Entry 3SUO (X-ray diffraction, 2.23 A resolution); this record covers chains A and T of the 3 polymer chains in the assembly.

# Chain A
Protein: DNA polymerase
From: Enterobacteria phage RB69
Notes: EC 2.7.7.7
Reference sequence: Q38087 (DPOL_BPR69); residue numbers follow UniProt; this construct covers 1-900
Amino-acid sequence (900 residues; numbered 1 to 900; the number before each row is that of its first residue):
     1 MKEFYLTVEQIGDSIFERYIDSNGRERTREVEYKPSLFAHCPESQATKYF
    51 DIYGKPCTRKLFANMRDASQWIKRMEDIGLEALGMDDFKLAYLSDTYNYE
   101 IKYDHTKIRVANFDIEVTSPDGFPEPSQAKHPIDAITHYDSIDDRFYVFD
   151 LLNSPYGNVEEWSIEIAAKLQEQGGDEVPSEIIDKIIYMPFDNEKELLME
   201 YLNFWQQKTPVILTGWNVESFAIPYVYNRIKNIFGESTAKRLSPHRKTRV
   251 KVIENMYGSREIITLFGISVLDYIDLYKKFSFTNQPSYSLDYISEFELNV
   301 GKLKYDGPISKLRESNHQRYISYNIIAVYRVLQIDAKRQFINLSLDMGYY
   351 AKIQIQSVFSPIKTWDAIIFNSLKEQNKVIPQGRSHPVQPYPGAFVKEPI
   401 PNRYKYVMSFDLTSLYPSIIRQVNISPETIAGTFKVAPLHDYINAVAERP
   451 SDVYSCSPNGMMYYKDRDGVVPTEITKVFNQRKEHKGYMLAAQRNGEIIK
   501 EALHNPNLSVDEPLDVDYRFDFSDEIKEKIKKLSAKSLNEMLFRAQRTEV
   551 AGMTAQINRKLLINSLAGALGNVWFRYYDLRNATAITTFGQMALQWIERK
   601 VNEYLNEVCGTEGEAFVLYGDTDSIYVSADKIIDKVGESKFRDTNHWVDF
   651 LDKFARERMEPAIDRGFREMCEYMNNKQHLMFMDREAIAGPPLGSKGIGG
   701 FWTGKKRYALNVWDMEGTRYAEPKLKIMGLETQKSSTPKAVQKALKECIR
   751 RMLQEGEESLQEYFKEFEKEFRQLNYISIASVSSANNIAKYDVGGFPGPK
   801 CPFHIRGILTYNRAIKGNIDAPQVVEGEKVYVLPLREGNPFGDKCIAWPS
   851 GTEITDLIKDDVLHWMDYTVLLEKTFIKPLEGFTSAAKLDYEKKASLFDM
Construct notes: engineered mutation Ala222 (Asp in Q38087), Ala327 (Asp in Q38087), Ala567 (Tyr in Q38087)
Metal / ion sites: Ca2+ site 1 near Glu116 (its only coordinating residue here); Ca2+ site 2: Asp411, Leu412, Asp623 (together with dTTP); Ca2+ site 3: Asp411, Asp623 (together with dTTP); Ca2+ site 4: Asn505, Asn507, Lys531
Residues lining bound ligands: dTTP (TTP): Asp411, Leu412, Thr413, Ser414, Leu415, Tyr416, Pro417, Arg482, Lys486, Lys560, Leu561, Asn564, Thr622, Asp623
Swiss-Prot annotation at these positions:
  - region: Thr248 to Thr264 (Beta hairpin), Lys705 to Tyr708 (Binding of DNA in B-conformation), Leu897 to Met900 (Interaction with the polymerase clamp)
  - binding site (Mg(2+)): Asp114, Glu116, Asp411, Leu412, Asp623
  - binding site (substrate): Ser414 to Tyr416, Arg482, Lys560
  - site: Asp621 (Optimization of metal coordination by the polymerase active site), Lys706 (Optimization of metal coordination by the polymerase active site), Asp714 (Essential for viral replication)
  - mutagenesis: Leu415 (L415A/G: Decreases base selectivity by several hundred fold; L415G/F: Increased misinsertion, increased mismatch extension and inefficient proofreading; L415M: No effect on base selectivity), Leu561 (L561A: No effect on the ability to recognize damaged DNA. Increase in probability of nucleotide incorporation), Ser565 (S565G: Increased incorporation efficiency of correct dNMPs; when associated with A-567), Asp621 (D621A: Drastic decrease in the efficiency of incorporation of dGMP), Lys706 (K706A: Almost complete loss of polymerase activity), Asp714 (D714A: Complete loss of viral replication)
From the paper describing this entry:
  - binding site for dTTP: Tyr416
  - mutagenesis - Y567A: unchanged binding to rUTP
  - mutagenesis - D222A/D327A: abolished catalytic activity (citing earlier work)

# Chain T
Molecule: 16-nt DNA strand
Sequence (16 nucleotides; numbered 3 to 18; the number before each row is that of its first residue):
     3 CXTCGCCGCCGCGCGG
Modified residues: 2PR (2-amino-9-[2-deoxyribofuranosyl]-9H-purine-5'-monophosphate) at position 4

# Interface between chain A and chain T
Contacting residue pairs (39; chain A residue first):
  Glu254(A) - DC3(T)  hydrogen bond to the base
  Ser360(A) - 2PR_4(T)  hydrogen bond to the phosphate
  Pro361(A) - 2PR_4(T)  phosphate contact
  Ile362(A) - DC3(T)  phosphate contact
  Ile362(A) - 2PR_4(T)  hydrogen bond to the phosphate
  Tyr391(A) - DT5(T)  hydrogen bond to the phosphate
  Tyr391(A) - DC6(T)  sugar contact
  Pro392(A) - DC6(T)  phosphate contact
  Pro392(A) - DG7(T)  phosphate contact
  Gly393(A) - DC6(T)  hydrogen bond to the phosphate
  Gly393(A) - DG7(T)  hydrogen bond to the phosphate
  Ala394(A) - DG7(T)  sugar contact
  Val396(A) - DG7(T)  phosphate contact
  Val396(A) - DC8(T)  phosphate contact
  Leu561(A) - 2PR_4(T)  base contact
  Asn564(A) - 2PR_4(T)  base contact
  Ser565(A) - 2PR_4(T)  sugar contact
  Gly568(A) - 2PR_4(T)  base contact
  Gly568(A) - DT5(T)  sugar contact
  Ala569(A) - 2PR_4(T)  sugar contact
  Gly571(A) - DT5(T)  sugar contact
  Asn572(A) - 2PR_4(T)  hydrogen bond to the phosphate
  Asn572(A) - DT5(T)  hydrogen bond to the phosphate
  Trp574(A) - DC3(T)  stacking on the base
  Lys705(A) - DC8(T)  salt bridge to the phosphate
  Lys705(A) - DC9(T)  sugar contact
  Lys706(A) - DG7(T)  base contact
  Arg707(A) - DC9(T)  phosphate contact
  Arg707(A) - DG10(T)  sugar contact
  Glu731(A) - DG10(T)  phosphate contact
  Pro799(A) - DC14(T)  phosphate contact
  Lys800(A) - DG13(T)  phosphate contact
  Lys800(A) - DC14(T)  hydrogen bond to the phosphate
  Cys801(A) - DG13(T)  sugar contact
  Phe803(A) - DC12(T)  phosphate contact
  Phe803(A) - DG13(T)  phosphate contact
  Lys844(A) - DG13(T)  salt bridge to the phosphate
  Lys874(A) - DC12(T)  salt bridge to the phosphate
  Lys878(A) - DC11(T)  salt bridge to the phosphate
Other interface residues (no listed pair), chain A (33 interface residues in all): Ile253, Phe359, Lys363, Glu398, Arg806

# In short
Chain A and chain T form an interface of 33 and 12 residues respectively; the contacts include 9 hydrogen
bonds, 4 salt bridges and 1 aromatic stacking contact. Among the polar pairs are Glu254(A)-DC3(T),
Ser360(A)-2PR_4(T) and Ile362(A)-2PR_4(T). From the paper: a binding site for dTTP at Tyr416(A); D222A/D327A
of chain A abolish catalytic activity.
Chain A is DNA polymerase (Enterobacteria phage RB69) and chain T is a 16-nt DNA strand; the structure, RB69
DNA Polymerase (Y567A) Ternary Complex with dTTP Opposite 2AP (GC rich sequence), was determined by X-ray
diffraction (same publication as 3SQ2, 3SQ4, 3SUN, 3SUP and 3SUQ).
